Entry 3CCJ (X-ray diffraction, 3.30 A resolution); this record covers chains Y and 0 of the 31 polymer chains in the assembly.

== Chain Y ==
Name: 50S ribosomal protein L32e
Source organism: Haloarcula marismortui
UniProtKB: P12736 (RL32_HALMA); residues 0-240 here correspond to UniProt positions 1-241 (UniProt number = residue number + 1)
Amino-acid sequence (241 residues; numbered 0 to 240; the number before each row is that of its first residue; numbering starts at 0):
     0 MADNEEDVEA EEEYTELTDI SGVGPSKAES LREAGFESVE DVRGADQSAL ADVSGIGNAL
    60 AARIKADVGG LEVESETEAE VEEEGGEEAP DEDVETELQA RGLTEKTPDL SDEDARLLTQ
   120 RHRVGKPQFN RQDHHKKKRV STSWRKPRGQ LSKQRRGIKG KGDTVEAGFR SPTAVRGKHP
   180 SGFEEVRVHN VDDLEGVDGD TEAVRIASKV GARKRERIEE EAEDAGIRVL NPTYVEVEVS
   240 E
Disordered / not traced: 0-94, 237-240
Metal / ion sites: Mg2+: His133, Val139

== Chain 0 ==
Molecule: 23S ribosomal RNA
Source organism: Haloarcula marismortui
Notes: engineered mutation(s): G2099A, C2534T
Sequence (2923 nucleotides; numbered 1 to 2923; the number before each row is that of its first residue):
     1 GUUGGCUACU AUGCCAGCUG GUGGAUUGCU CGGCUCAGGC GCUGAUGAAG GACGUGCCAA
    61 GCUGCGAUAA GCUGUGGGGA GCCGCACGGA GGCGAAGAAC CACAGAUUUC CGAAUGAGAA
   121 UCUCUCUAAC AAUUGCUUCG CGCAAUGAGG AACCCCGAGA ACUGAAACAU CUCAGUAUCG
   181 GGAGGAACAG AAAACGCAAC GUGAUGUCGU UAGUAACCGC GAGUGAACGC GAUACAGCCC
   241 AAACCGAAGC CCUCACGGGC AAUGUGGUGU CAGGGCUACC UCUCAUCAGC CGACCGUCUU
   301 CACGAAGUCU CUUGGAAUAG AGCGUGAUAC AGGGUGACAA CCCCGUACUG AAGACCAGUA
   361 CGCUGUGCGG UAGUGCCAGA GUAGCGGGGG UUGGAUAUCC CUCGCGAAUA ACGCAGGCAU
   421 CGACUGCGAA GGCUAAACAC AACCUGAGAC CGAUAGUGAA CAAGUAGUGU GAACGAACGC
   481 UGCAAAGUAC CCUCAGAAGG GAGGCGAAAU AGAGCAUGAA AUCAGUUGGC GAUCGAGCGA
   541 CAGGGCAUAC AAGGUCCCUU GACGAAUGAC CGAGACGCGA GUCUCCAGUA AGACUCACGG
   601 GAAGCCGAUG UUCUGUCGUA CGUUUUGAAA AACGAGCCAG GGAGUGUGUC UGUAUGGCAA
   661 GUCUAACCGG AGUAUCCGGG GAGGCACAGG GAAACCGACA UGGCCGCAGG GCUUUGCCCG
   721 AGGGCCGCCG UCUUCAAGGG CGGGGAGCCA UGUGGACACG ACCCGAAUCC GGACGAUCUA
   781 CGCAUGGACA AGAUGAAGCG UGCCGAAAGG CACGUGGAAG UCUGUUAGAG UUGGUGUCCU
   841 ACAAUACCCU CUCGUGAUCU AUGUGUAGGG GUGAAAGGCC CAUCGAGUCC GGCAACAGCU
   901 GGUUCCAAUC GAAACAUGUC GAAGCAUGAC CUCCGCCGAG GUAGUCUGUG AGGUAGAGCG
   961 ACCGAUUGGU GUGUCCGCCU CCGAGAGGAG UCGGCACACC UGUCAAACUC CAAACUUACA
  1021 GACGCUGUUU GACGCGGGGA UUCCGGUGCG CGGGGUAAGC CUGUGUACCA GGAGGGGAAC
  1081 AACCCAGAGA UAGGUUAAGG UCCCCAAGUG UGGAUUAAGU GUAAUCCUCU GAAGGUGGUC
  1141 UCGAGCCCUA GACAGCCGGG AGGUGAGCUU AGAAGCAGCU ACCCUCUAAG AAAAGCGUAA
  1201 CAGCUUACCG GCCGAGGUUU GAGGCGCCCA AAAUGAUCGG GACUCAAAUC CACCACCGAG
  1261 ACCUGUCCGU ACCACUCAUA CUGGUAAUCG AGUAGAUUGG CGCUCUAAUU GGAUGGAAGC
  1321 AGGGGCGAGA GCUCCUGUGG ACCGAUUAGU GACGAAAAUC CUGGCCAUAG UAGCAGCGAU
  1381 AGUCGGGUGA GAACCCCGAC GGCCUAAUGG AUAAGGGUUC CUCAGCACUG CUGAUCAGCU
  1441 GAGGGUUAGC CGGUCCUAAG UCUCACCGCA ACUCGACUGA GACGAAAUGG GAAACAGGUU
  1501 AAUAUUCCUG UGCCAUCAUG CAGUGAAAGU UGACGCCCUG GGGUCGAUCA CGCCGGGCAU
  1561 UCGCCCGGUC GAACCGUCCA ACUCCGUGGA AGCCGUAAUG GCAGGAAGCG GACGAACGGC
  1621 GGCAUAGGGA AACGUGAUUC AACCUGGGGC CCAUGAAAAG ACGAGCAUGA UGUCCGUACC
  1681 GAGAACCGAC ACAGGUGUCC AUGGCGGCGA AAGCCAAGGC CUGUCGGGAG CAACCAACGU
  1741 UAGGGAAUUC GGCAAGUUAG UCCCGUACCU UCGGAAGAAG GGAUGCCUGC UCCGGAACGG
  1801 AGCAGGUCGC AGUGACUCGG AAGCUCGGAC UGUCUAGUAA CAACAUAGGU GACCGCAAAU
  1861 CCGCAAGGAC UCGUACGGUC ACUGAAUCCU GCCCAGUGCA GGUAUCUGAA CACCUCGUAC
  1921 AAGAGGACGA AGGACCUGUC AACGGCGGGG GUAACUAUGA CCCUCUUAAG GUAGCGUAGU
  1981 ACCUUGCCGC AUCAGUAGCG GCUUGCAUGA AUGGAUUAAC CAGAGCUUCA CUGUCCCAAC
  2041 GUUGGGCCCG GUGAACUGUA CAUUCCAGUG CGGAGUCUGG AGACACCCAG GGGGAAGCAA
  2101 AGACCCUAUG GAGCUUUACU GCAGGCUGUC GCUGAGACGU GGUCGCCGAU GUGCAGCAUA
  2161 GGUAGGAGUC GUUACAGAGG UACCCGCGCU AGCGGGCCAC CCAGACAACA GUGAAAUACU
  2221 ACCCGUCGGU GACUGCGACU CUCACUCCGG GAGGAGGACA CCGAUAGCCG GGCAGUUUGA
  2281 CUGGGGCGGU ACGCGCUCGA AAAGAUAUCG AGCGCGCCCU AUGGUCAUCU CAGCCGGGAC
  2341 AGAGACCCGG CGAAGAGUGC AAGAGCAAAA GAUGACUUGA CAGUGUUCUU CCCAACGAGG
  2401 AACGCUGACG CGAAAGCGUG GUCUAGCGAA CCAAUUAGCC UGCUUGAUGC GGGCAAUUGA
  2461 UGACAGAAAA GCUACCCUAG GGAUAACAGA GUCGUCACUC GCAAGAGCAC AUAUCGACCG
  2521 AGUGGCUUGC UACUUCGAUG UCGGUUCCCU CCAUCCUGCC CGUGCAGAAG CGGGCAAGGG
  2581 UGAGGUUGUU CGCCUAUUAA AGGAGGUCGU GAGCUGGGUU UAGACCGUCG UGAGACAGGU
  2641 CGGCUGCUAU CUACUGGGUG UGUAAUGGUG UCUGACAAGA ACGACCGUAU AGUACGAGAG
  2701 GAACUACGGU UGGUGGCCAC UGGUGUACCG GUUGUUCGAG AGAGCACGUG CCGGGUAGCC
  2761 ACGCCACACG GGGUAAGAGC UGAACGCAUC UAAGCUCGAA ACCCACUUGG AAAAGAGACA
  2821 CCGCCGAGGU CCCGCGUACA AGACGCGGUC GAUAGACUCG GGGUGUGCGC GUCGAGGUAA
  2881 CGAGACGUUA AGCCCACGAG CACUAACAGA CCAAAGCCAU CAU
Disordered / not traced: 1-9, 126-127, 715, 971-998, 1560, 1952-1963, 2137-2236, 2339-2343, 2665-2666, 2915-2923
Modified / non-standard residues: 1MA (6-hydro-1-methyladenosine-5'-monophosphate) at position 628, OMU (o2'-methyluridine 5'-monophosphate) at position 2587, OMG (o2'-methylguanosine-5'-monophosphate) at position 2588, UR3 (3-methyluridine-5'-monophoshate) at position 2619, PSU (pseudouridine-5'-monophosphate) at position 2621
Metal / ion sites: Na+ site 1 near U12 (its only coordinating residue here); Mg2+ site 1 near G28 (its only coordinating residue here); Na+ site 2: C40, G41; Na+ site 3 near G56 (its only coordinating residue here); Sr2+ site 1: A86, C87 (shared with 1 residue of chain T); Mg2+ site 2 near U115 (its only coordinating residue here); Na+ site 4: C130, U146; Na+ site 5: C141, G142; K+ site 1: C162, U163, U172; Mg2+ site 3: C162, U2276; Na+ site 6: A165, A166, A167; Mg2+ site 4: A166, G219; 66 more Mg2+ sites not listed; 56 more Na+ sites not listed; 60 more Sr2+ sites not listed; 1 more K+ sites not listed

== Chain Y / chain 0 interface ==
Residue-residue contacts (162):
  Arg115(Y) - U1266(0)  hydrogen bond to the phosphate
  Arg115(Y) - C1267(0)  salt bridge to the phosphate
  Leu116(Y) - C1267(0)  sugar contact
  Gln119(Y) - U1266(0)  hydrogen bond to the sugar
  Gln119(Y) - C1267(0)  sugar contact
  Arg120(Y) - C1326(0)  phosphate contact
  Arg120(Y) - G1327(0)  salt bridge to the phosphate
  His121(Y) - U555(0)  phosphate contact
  His121(Y) - C556(0)  salt bridge to the phosphate
  Arg122(Y) - C594(0)  hydrogen bond to the phosphate
  Arg122(Y) - U595(0)  salt bridge to the phosphate
  Val123(Y) - U1091(0)  sugar contact
  Lys125(Y) - G1327(0)  hydrogen bond to the base
  Lys125(Y) - A1328(0)  phosphate contact
  Lys125(Y) - G1329(0)  salt bridge to the phosphate
  Pro126(Y) - C541(0)  phosphate contact
  Gln127(Y) - A540(0)  phosphate contact
  Gln127(Y) - C541(0)  hydrogen bond to the phosphate
  Phe128(Y) - A1328(0)  sugar contact
  Phe128(Y) - G1329(0)  phosphate contact
  Arg130(Y) - A1356(0)  salt bridge to the phosphate
  Gln131(Y) - C621(0)  hydrogen bond to the phosphate
  Gln131(Y) - G622(0)  hydrogen bond to the phosphate
  Asp132(Y) - A620(0)  hydrogen bond to the sugar
  Asp132(Y) - C621(0)  sugar contact
  His134(Y) - C538(0)  salt bridge to the phosphate
  His134(Y) - G539(0)  hydrogen bond to the sugar
  Lys135(Y) - G537(0)  hydrogen bond to the sugar
  Lys135(Y) - C538(0)  phosphate contact
  Lys135(Y) - A620(0)  hydrogen bond to the sugar
  Lys136(Y) - C637(0)  salt bridge to the phosphate
  Lys136(Y) - C638(0)  phosphate contact
  Lys136(Y) - U2059(0)  hydrogen bond to the sugar
  Lys137(Y) - A521(0)  salt bridge to the phosphate
  Lys137(Y) - U522(0)  salt bridge to the phosphate
  Lys137(Y) - C638(0)  phosphate contact
  Arg138(Y) - C637(0)  salt bridge to the phosphate
  Arg138(Y) - C638(0)  salt bridge to the phosphate
  Arg138(Y) - A639(0)  phosphate contact
  Arg138(Y) - A1356(0)  hydrogen bond to the base
  Val139(Y) - A1356(0)  base contact
  Ser142(Y) - A1330(0)  sugar contact
  Ser142(Y) - G1331(0)  hydrogen bond to the phosphate
  Trp143(Y) - C906(0)  hydrogen bond to the phosphate
  Trp143(Y) - A907(0)  hydrogen bond to the phosphate
  Trp143(Y) - G1329(0)  phosphate contact
  Trp143(Y) - A1330(0)  hydrogen bond to the phosphate
  Arg144(Y) - C905(0)  salt bridge to the phosphate
  Arg144(Y) - C906(0)  phosphate contact
  Arg144(Y) - A1330(0)  phosphate contact
  Arg144(Y) - G1331(0)  salt bridge to the phosphate
  Lys145(Y) - C906(0)  hydrogen bond to the phosphate
  Lys145(Y) - A907(0)  phosphate contact
  Arg147(Y) - C906(0)  salt bridge to the phosphate
  Gly148(Y) - G622(0)  hydrogen bond to the phosphate
  Gly148(Y) - U623(0)  phosphate contact
  Gln149(Y) - U623(0)  hydrogen bond to the phosphate
  Gln149(Y) - G1071(0)  hydrogen bond to the phosphate
  Gln149(Y) - U1293(0)  hydrogen bond to the sugar
  Leu150(Y) - U623(0)  base contact
  Leu150(Y) - U624(0)  base contact
  Leu150(Y) - U625(0)  base contact
  Leu150(Y) - 1MA_628(0)  sugar contact
  Ser151(Y) - C621(0)  phosphate contact
  Ser151(Y) - G622(0)  phosphate contact
  Lys152(Y) - C621(0)  salt bridge to the phosphate
  Lys152(Y) - A629(0)  salt bridge to the phosphate
  Arg154(Y) - G1071(0)  sugar contact
  Arg154(Y) - G1072(0)  salt bridge to the phosphate
  Arg154(Y) - U1293(0)  hydrogen bond to the sugar
  Arg155(Y) - G1072(0)  phosphate contact
  Arg155(Y) - A1073(0)  salt bridge to the phosphate
  Gly156(Y) - A1073(0)  hydrogen bond to the sugar
  Ile157(Y) - A1073(0)  hydrogen bond to the phosphate
  Ile157(Y) - G1074(0)  phosphate contact
  Lys158(Y) - C617(0)  hydrogen bond to the sugar
  Lys158(Y) - G618(0)  sugar contact
  Lys158(Y) - G1074(0)  hydrogen bond to the phosphate
  Lys158(Y) - G1075(0)  salt bridge to the phosphate
  Lys158(Y) - G1260(0)  base contact
  Gly159(Y) - G539(0)  hydrogen bond to the base
  Gly159(Y) - A540(0)  sugar contact
  Gly159(Y) - C617(0)  base contact
  Lys160(Y) - G618(0)  hydrogen bond to the sugar
  Lys160(Y) - A620(0)  salt bridge to the phosphate
  Gly161(Y) - A540(0)  sugar contact
  Val164(Y) - A907(0)  sugar contact
  Val164(Y) - A1328(0)  sugar contact
  Val164(Y) - G1329(0)  sugar contact
  Glu165(Y) - A908(0)  phosphate contact
  Glu165(Y) - A1328(0)  base contact
  Ala166(Y) - A908(0)  hydrogen bond to the phosphate
  Ala166(Y) - C1268(0)  hydrogen bond to the sugar
  Ala166(Y) - G1269(0)  sugar contact
  Ala166(Y) - A1328(0)  hydrogen bond to the base
  Gly167(Y) - G1089(0)  hydrogen bond to the base
  Gly167(Y) - A1090(0)  sugar contact
  Gly167(Y) - C1268(0)  base contact
  Phe168(Y) - A1090(0)  sugar contact
  Phe168(Y) - A1328(0)  sugar contact
  Arg169(Y) - C1268(0)  sugar contact
  Arg169(Y) - G1327(0)  hydrogen bond to the phosphate
  Arg169(Y) - A1328(0)  salt bridge to the phosphate
  Arg169(Y) - G1329(0)  base contact
  Ser170(Y) - C1268(0)  sugar contact
  Ser170(Y) - A1328(0)  hydrogen bond to the phosphate
  Pro171(Y) - C1267(0)  sugar contact
  Pro171(Y) - C1268(0)  phosphate contact
  Thr172(Y) - C1268(0)  hydrogen bond to the phosphate
  Thr172(Y) - G1269(0)  phosphate contact
  Arg175(Y) - C1268(0)  hydrogen bond to the phosphate
  Arg175(Y) - G1269(0)  salt bridge to the phosphate
  Arg175(Y) - G1327(0)  sugar contact
  Arg175(Y) - A1328(0)  salt bridge to the phosphate
  Gly176(Y) - C1326(0)  phosphate contact
  Gly176(Y) - G1327(0)  hydrogen bond to the phosphate
  Lys177(Y) - C1326(0)  sugar contact
  His178(Y) - G553(0)  salt bridge to the phosphate
  His178(Y) - G554(0)  phosphate contact
  Pro179(Y) - G553(0)  sugar contact
  Pro179(Y) - G1325(0)  phosphate contact
  Ser180(Y) - G554(0)  phosphate contact
  Arg186(Y) - U1333(0)  hydrogen bond to the phosphate
  Arg186(Y) - C1334(0)  salt bridge to the phosphate
  His188(Y) - G1311(0)  sugar contact
  His188(Y) - G1312(0)  sugar contact
  Asn189(Y) - G1311(0)  phosphate contact
  Asn189(Y) - G1312(0)  phosphate contact
  Arg204(Y) - A552(0)  hydrogen bond to the phosphate
  Arg204(Y) - G553(0)  salt bridge to the phosphate
  Arg204(Y) - G1324(0)  base contact
  Arg204(Y) - U1333(0)  sugar contact
  Arg204(Y) - C1334(0)  hydrogen bond to the sugar
  Ile205(Y) - C1334(0)  sugar contact
  Ala206(Y) - C1334(0)  phosphate contact
  Ser207(Y) - C1334(0)  hydrogen bond to the phosphate
  Ser207(Y) - C1335(0)  phosphate contact
  Lys208(Y) - G1311(0)  base contact
  Lys208(Y) - G1312(0)  hydrogen bond to the sugar
  Lys208(Y) - A1313(0)  sugar contact
  Lys208(Y) - A1317(0)  hydrogen bond to the sugar
  Lys208(Y) - A1318(0)  phosphate contact
  Lys208(Y) - C1343(0)  hydrogen bond to the base
  Val209(Y) - G1312(0)  hydrogen bond to the sugar
  Val209(Y) - A1313(0)  phosphate contact
  Gly210(Y) - A1313(0)  hydrogen bond to the phosphate
  Gly210(Y) - U1314(0)  phosphate contact
  Gly210(Y) - G1316(0)  phosphate contact
  Ala211(Y) - G1315(0)  hydrogen bond to the phosphate
  Ala211(Y) - G1316(0)  hydrogen bond to the phosphate
  Arg212(Y) - G320(0)  hydrogen bond to the sugar
  Arg212(Y) - G1315(0)  hydrogen bond to the sugar
  Lys213(Y) - G1312(0)  salt bridge to the phosphate
  Lys213(Y) - A1313(0)  salt bridge to the phosphate
  Glu215(Y) - G1315(0)  hydrogen bond to the base
  Arg227(Y) - G554(0)  salt bridge to the phosphate
  Leu229(Y) - A552(0)  sugar contact
  Asn230(Y) - C1334(0)  sugar contact
  Asn230(Y) - C1335(0)  phosphate contact
  Pro231(Y) - A552(0)  phosphate contact
  Tyr233(Y) - A551(0)  phosphate contact
  Tyr233(Y) - A552(0)  hydrogen bond to the phosphate
Also at the interface, not in a pair above, chain Y (79 interface residues in all): Glu112, Thr118, Pro146, Asp162, Ala173, Glu184, Arg214
Also at the interface, not in a pair above, chain 0 (79 interface residues in all): A319, C596, G607, U616, A1070, G1290, G1292, A1294, G1344, A2060

== Summary ==
The chain Y/chain 0 interface involves 79 residues from each chain, with 53 hydrogen bonds and 30 salt
bridges. Among the polar pairs are Lys125(Y)-G1327(0), Arg138(Y)-A1356(0) and Gly159(Y)-G539(0). C162(0),
U163(0) and U172(0) coordinate K+ site 1. A86(0) and C87(0) coordinate Sr2+ site 1.
Chain Y is 50S ribosomal protein L32e and chain 0 is 23S ribosomal RNA, both from Haloarcula marismortui; the
structure, Structure of Anisomycin resistant 50S Ribosomal Subunit: 23S rRNA mutation C2534U, was determined
by X-ray diffraction together with 3CC2, 3CC4, 3CC7, 3CCE, 3CCL, 3CCM and 6 further entries from the same
study.
